Entry 1Q0F (X-ray diffraction, 2.20 A resolution); this record covers chains B and D of the 6 polymer chains in the assembly.

# Chain B (and D)
Protein: Superoxide dismutase [Ni]
Source organism: Streptomyces seoulensis
Notes: EC 1.15.1.1; chain D of this document is another copy of the same molecule, construct and numbering; everything in this record applies to it too
UniProtKB: P80734 (SODN_STRSO); residues 1-117 here correspond to UniProt positions 15-131 (UniProt number = residue number + 14)
Sequence (117 residues; each row starts with the number of its first residue):
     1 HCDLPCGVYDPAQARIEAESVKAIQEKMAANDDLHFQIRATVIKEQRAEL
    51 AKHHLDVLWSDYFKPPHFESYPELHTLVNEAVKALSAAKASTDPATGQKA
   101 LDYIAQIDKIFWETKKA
UniProt features mapped onto this chain:
  - binding site (Ni(2+)): His1, Cys2, Cys6
Ion coordination: nickel (III) ion: His1, Cys2, Cys6
From the paper describing this entry:
  - mutagenesis - H1A, H1C, H1D, H1K, H1N, H1Q, H1R, H1W, H1Y, Y9A, Y9K, Y9Q, E17A, R39A: abolished catalytic activity
  - mutagenesis - D3A, Y9F, Y9W, R47A: decreased catalytic activity
  - catalytic residues: Tyr9, Lys64 (proposed by the authors, not directly observed)

# How chain B and chain D interact
Contacting residue pairs (13):
  Leu34(B) - Leu34(D)  hydrophobic
  His35(B) - Met28(D)
  His35(B) - Gln37(D)  hydrogen bond
  His35(B) - Thr41(D)
  His35(B) - Thr92(D)
  Ile38(B) - Ile38(D)  hydrophobic
  Ile38(B) - Thr41(D)
  Arg39(B) - Thr41(D)
  Arg39(B) - Glu45(D)  salt bridge
  Arg39(B) - Lys89(D)  hydrogen bond (side chain-backbone)
  Arg39(B) - Ala90(D)
  Val42(B) - Val42(D)  hydrophobic
  Ile43(B) - Glu45(D)

# Summary
6 residues of chain B and 10 residues of chain D are in contact, with 2 hydrogen bonds and 1 salt bridge.
Polar contacts include Arg39(B)-Glu45(D), His35(B)-Gln37(D) and Arg39(B)-Lys89(D). The paper reports catalytic
residues Tyr9(B) and Lys64(B); H1A, H1C and H1D of chain B, among others, abolish catalytic activity; 18
substitutions were tested in all.
Both chains are Superoxide dismutase [Ni] (Streptomyces seoulensis). Entry 1Q0F (Crystal structure of
Ni-containing superoxide dismutase with Ni-ligation corresponding to the state after partial x-ray-induced
reduction) was determined by X-ray diffraction (same publication as 1Q0D, 1Q0G, 1Q0K and 1Q0M).
